9MER - chains B and L of the 3 polymer chains in the assembly; structure by X-ray diffraction, 2.00 A resolution.

== Chain B ==
Protein: H1H5 ha
Source organism: Influenza A virus
Sequence (227 residues; numbered 52 to 278; the number before each row is that of its first residue):
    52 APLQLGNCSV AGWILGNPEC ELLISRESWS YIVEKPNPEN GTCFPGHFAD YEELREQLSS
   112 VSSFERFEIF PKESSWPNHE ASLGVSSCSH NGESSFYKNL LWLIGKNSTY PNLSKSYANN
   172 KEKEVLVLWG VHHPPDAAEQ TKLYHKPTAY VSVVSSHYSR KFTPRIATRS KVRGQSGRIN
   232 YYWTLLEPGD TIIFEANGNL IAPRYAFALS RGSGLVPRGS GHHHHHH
Not modelled in the structure: 266-278
Disulfides: C59-C71, C94-C139
Covalent attachments: N-acetylglucosamine (NAG) linked to N91

== Chain L ==
Protein: FluA20 Light Chain Fab
Source organism: Homo sapiens
Notes: antibody fragment or engineered binder
Sequence (214 residues; row label = number of the first residue in the row):
     1 DIVMTQSPSS LSASIGDRVT ITCRPSQNIR SFLNWFQHKP GKAPKLLIYA ASNLQSGVPS
    61 RFSGSGSGTE FTLTIRSLQP EDFATYYCQQ SYNTPPTFGQ GTKVEIKRTV AAPSVFIFPP
   121 SDEQLKSGTA SVVCLLNNFY PREAKVQWKV DNALQSGNSQ ESVTEQDSKD STYSLSSTLT
   181 LSKADYEKHK VYACEVTHQG LSSPVTKSFN RGEC
Disulfides: C23-C88, C134-C194

== Chain B / chain L interface ==
Contacting residue pairs (13; chain B residue first):
  N88(B) - S67(L)
  S221(B) - L46(L)
  S221(B) - Y49(L)
  S221(B) - Q55(L)
  K222(B) - Y49(L)
  K222(B) - N53(L)
  K222(B) - L54(L)
  K222(B) - Q55(L)  hydrogen bond (backbone-side chain)
  K222(B) - S56(L)  hydrogen bond
  V223(B) - Y49(L)  hydrophobic
  V223(B) - N53(L)
  R224(B) - N53(L)  hydrogen bond (backbone-side chain)
  R229(B) - Y49(L)

== Overview ==
6 residues of chain B and 7 residues of chain L are in contact, with 3 hydrogen bonds. Polar contacts include
K222(B)-Q55(L), K222(B)-S56(L) and R224(B)-N53(L).
Here chain B is H1H5 ha (Influenza A virus) and chain L is FluA20 Light Chain Fab (Homo sapiens). Entry 9MER
(Structure of H1H5:FluA20 Chimeric Influenza HA Complex) was determined by X-ray diffraction (same publication
as 9MEV).
